PDB entry 7VYQ | electron microscopy, 3.13 A resolution | chains B and G of the 4 polymer chains in the assembly

# Chain B (and G)
Protein: Carbonyl Reductase
Source organism: Candida parapsilosis
Notes: EC 1.1.1.-; chain G of this document is another copy of the same molecule, construct and numbering; everything in this record applies to it too
Reference sequence: B2KJ46 (B2KJ46_CANPA); numbering as in UniProt (aligned over 1-279)
Chain sequence (280 residues; numbered 0 to 279; the number before each row is that of its first residue; numbering starts at 0):
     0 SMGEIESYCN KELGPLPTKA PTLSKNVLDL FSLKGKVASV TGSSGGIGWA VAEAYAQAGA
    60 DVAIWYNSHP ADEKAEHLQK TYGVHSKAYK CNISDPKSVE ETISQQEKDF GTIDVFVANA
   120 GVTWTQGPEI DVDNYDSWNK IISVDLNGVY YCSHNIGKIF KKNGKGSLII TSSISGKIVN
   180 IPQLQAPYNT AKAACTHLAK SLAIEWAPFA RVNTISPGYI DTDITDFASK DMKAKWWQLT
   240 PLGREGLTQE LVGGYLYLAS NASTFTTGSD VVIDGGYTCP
Sequence notes: expression tag (0)
Residues lining bound ligands:
  - ethyl 4-chloranyl-3-oxidanylidene-butanoate (83I): T122, S172, I173, S174, N179, Q182, Q184, Y187, G217, Y218, I223, T224, F226, A227, M231, W235
  - NADP (NAP; NADP nicotinamide-adenine-dinucleotide phosphate): G41, S42, S43, G44, G45, I46, G47, Y65, N66, S67, H68, C90, N91, I92, S93, N118, A119, G120, V121, V143, T170, S171, S172, Y187, K191, P216, G217, Y218, I219, T221, D222, I223, T224

# How chain B and chain G interact
Residue-residue contacts (14):
  Y7(B) - Y7(G)  hydrogen bond
  I177(B) - C278(G)
  I177(B) - P279(G)
  V178(B) - C278(G)  hydrogen bond (backbone-backbone)
  V178(B) - P279(G)
  I180(B) - L238(G)  hydrophobic
  I180(B) - P279(G)  hydrophobic
  L238(B) - I180(G)  hydrophobic
  L238(B) - L238(G)  hydrophobic
  C278(B) - I177(G)
  C278(B) - V178(G)  hydrogen bond (backbone-backbone)
  P279(B) - I177(G)
  P279(B) - V178(G)
  P279(B) - I180(G)  hydrophobic

# Overview
The chain B/chain G interface involves 7 residues from each chain; the contacts include 3 hydrogen bonds.
Polar pairs include Y7(B)-Y7(G) and V178(B)-C278(G). Chain B binds NADP and ethyl
4-chloranyl-3-oxidanylidene-butanoate.
Chain B and chain G are both Carbonyl Reductase (Candida parapsilosis); the structure, Short chain
dehydrogenase (SCR) cryoEM structure with NADP and ethyl 4-chloroacetoacetate, was determined by electron
microscopy together with 7DLD, 7DLL, 7DLM, 7DMG and 7DN1 from the same study.
